Entry 4RZ5 (X-ray diffraction, 1.80 A resolution); this record covers chains A and B.

# Chain A (and B)
Protein: Transaldolase B
Source organism: Escherichia coli
Notes: EC 2.2.1.2; chain B of this document is another copy of the same molecule, construct and numbering; everything in this record applies to it too
Reference sequence: P0A870 (TALB_ECOLI); residue numbers follow UniProt; this construct covers 1-317
Amino-acid sequence (337 residues; row label = number of the first residue in the row; numbers below 1 keep their minus sign (Met-19 is residue -19)):
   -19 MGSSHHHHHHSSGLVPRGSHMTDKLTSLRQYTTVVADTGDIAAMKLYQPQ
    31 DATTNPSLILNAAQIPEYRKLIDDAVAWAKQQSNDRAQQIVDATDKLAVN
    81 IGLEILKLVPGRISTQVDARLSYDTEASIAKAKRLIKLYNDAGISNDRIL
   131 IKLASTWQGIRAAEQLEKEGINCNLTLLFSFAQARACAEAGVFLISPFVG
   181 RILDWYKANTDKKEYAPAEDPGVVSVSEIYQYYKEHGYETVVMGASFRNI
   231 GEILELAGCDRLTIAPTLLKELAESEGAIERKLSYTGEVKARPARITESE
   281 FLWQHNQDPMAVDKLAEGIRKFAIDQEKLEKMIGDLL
Unresolved in the structure: -19 to 1
Sequence notes: expression tag (-19 to 0); engineered mutation Gln96 (Glu in P0A870); conflict Thr247 (Ala in P0A870)
Swiss-Prot annotation at these positions:
  - active site: Lys132 (Schiff-base intermediate with substrate)
  - mutagenesis: Phe178 (F178Y: Critical for gain of fructose-6-phosphate aldolase activity)

# Chain A / chain B interface
Pairs across the interface (32):
  Ala99(A) with Trp283(B)
  Arg100(A) with Trp283(B)
  Tyr103(A) with Ser279(B), hydrogen bond (backbone-side chain); Leu282(B), hydrophobic; Trp283(B), hydrophobic; Asn286(B)
  Asp104(A) with Ser279(B)
  Gln138(A) with Leu282(B)
  Ser279(A) with Tyr103(B), hydrogen bond (side chain-backbone); Asp104(B)
  Leu282(A) with Tyr103(B), hydrophobic; Gln138(B)
  Trp283(A) with Ala99(B); Arg100(B); Tyr103(B), hydrophobic; Ile299(B), hydrophobic; Ala303(B), hydrophobic
  Asn286(A) with Tyr103(B); Ala296(B); Arg300(B), hydrogen bond (backbone-side chain)
  Gln287(A) with Arg300(B)
  Pro289(A) with Arg300(B)
  Val292(A) with Val292(B), hydrophobic; Ala296(B), hydrophobic
  Asp293(A) with Asp293(B)
  Ala296(A) with Asn286(B); Val292(B), hydrophobic
  Ile299(A) with Trp283(B), hydrophobic
  Arg300(A) with Asn286(B), hydrogen bond (side chain-backbone); Gln287(B); Pro289(B)
  Ala303(A) with Trp283(B), hydrophobic
Interface residues without a listed pair, chain A (18 interface residues in all): Glu278
Interface residues without a listed pair, chain B (18 interface residues in all): Glu278

# In short
The chain A/chain B interface involves 18 residues from each chain; the contacts include 4 hydrogen bonds.
Among the polar pairs are Tyr103(A)-Ser279(B) and Asn286(A)-Arg300(B). Curated annotation (UniProt) lists
active-site residue Lys132(A) and one mutagenesis site on chain A.
Chain A and chain B are both Transaldolase B (Escherichia coli); the structure, Transaldolase B E96Q from
E.coli, was determined by X-ray diffraction together with 4RXF, 4RXG, 4RZ4, 4RZ6 and 4S1F from the same study.
